PDB entry 6RD5 | electron microscopy, 2.69 A resolution | chains 5 and M of the 8 polymer chains in the assembly

== Chain 5 ==
Protein: Mitochondrial F1F0 ATP synthase associated 14 kDa protein
Source organism: Polytomella sp. Pringsheim 198.80
UniProt: A0A024FSR7 (A0A024FSR7_9CHLO); residue numbers follow UniProt; this construct covers 1-123
Chain sequence (123 residues; each row starts with the number of its first residue):
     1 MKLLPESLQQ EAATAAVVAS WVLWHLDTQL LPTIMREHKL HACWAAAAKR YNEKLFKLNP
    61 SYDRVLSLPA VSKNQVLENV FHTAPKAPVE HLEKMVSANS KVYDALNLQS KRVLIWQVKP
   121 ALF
Residues lining bound ligands:
  - phosphatidylethanolamine (PEV; (1S)-2-{[(2-aminoethoxy)(hydroxy)phosphoryl]oxy}-1-[(palmitoyloxy)methyl]ethyl stearate), molecule 1: Ser7, Gln9, Gln10, Ala13, Ala16, Val17, Ser20, Trp21
  - phosphatidylethanolamine (PEV), molecule 2: Thr14, Val18, Trp21, Val22, His25, Gln29, Leu30, Thr33
  - phosphatidylethanolamine (PEV), molecule 3: Ser20, Trp21, Trp24

== Chain M ==
Protein: Mitochondrial ATP synthase subunit 6
Source organism: Polytomella sp. Pringsheim 198.80
UniProt: H8PGG3 (H8PGG3_9CHLO); residue numbers follow UniProt; this construct covers 1-327
Chain sequence (327 residues; row label = number of the first residue in the row):
     1 MSVLSSVSMG SRIGSSLLGR SSAYLAQCGF STRSNLNGSI DTSSSVFQAL SSDNENKPAA
    61 SPLNVKLPGM SCSSILLPKT SRIAVPFGNQ TMAMSSVRDV KTGSLPTNFL TGVYRFWRSQ
   121 NPAEKPHDPV NDRLLPAVVD ASDKRASIGT WATTFFCTII SCNLLGLMPF NEAPTSGLGF
   181 ATGLGVSVWA TATILGLSKT GFKFPGHFIP GGTPWPMAFI FVPLETISYT FRAVSLGVRL
   241 WVNMLAGHTL LHILTGMALA LPFSLGFFSM VPATFGVCCL LSALVGLEYL VAVLQSGVFS
   301 ILSTVYVGEF NHDKFIGPAA KIVKKIH
Disordered / not traced: 1-94, 206-218, 325-327
Metal / ion sites: Zn2+: His248, His252
Residues lining bound ligands:
  - phosphatidylethanolamine (PEV; (1S)-2-{[(2-aminoethoxy)(hydroxy)phosphoryl]oxy}-1-[(palmitoyloxy)methyl]ethyl stearate), molecule 1: Arg98, Val100, Ser104, Pro106, Thr107, Ser161, Cys162, Leu165, Pro174, Phe180
  - phosphatidylethanolamine (PEV), molecule 2: Lys101, Ser104, Leu105, Tyr289, Val293
  - phosphatidylethanolamine (PEV), molecule 3: Leu105, Pro106, Phe109, Leu110, Ser161, Leu165
  - phosphatidylethanolamine (PEV), molecule 4: Leu165, Pro169, Asn171, Glu172, Pro174
  - phosphatidylethanolamine (PEV), molecule 5: Leu178, Thr182, Val186, Val234, Val238, Trp241
  - phosphatidylethanolamine (PEV), molecule 6: Cys279, Ser282, Ala283, Leu284, Gly286, Leu287
From the paper describing this entry:
  - Zn2+ coordination: His248, His252
  - contacts within the chain: Arg239-Gln295
  - catalytic residues: His248, Glu288 (proposed by the authors, not directly observed)

== Chain 5 / chain M interface ==
Pairs across the interface (34; chain 5 residue first):
  Met1(5) with Thr249(M)
  Leu3(5) with Leu178(M); Trp241(M), hydrophobic; Leu245(M), hydrophobic
  Leu4(5) with Leu178(M), hydrophobic
  Leu8(5) with Gly179(M)
  Glu11(5) with Gly177(M); Leu178(M); Gly179(M), hydrogen bond (side chain-backbone); Phe180(M), hydrogen bond (side chain-backbone)
  Ala12(5) with Gly179(M)
  Thr14(5) with Phe180(M)
  Ala15(5) with Phe180(M); Leu184(M), hydrophobic
  Val18(5) with Thr158(M)
  Ala19(5) with Thr154(M)
  Val22(5) with Thr154(M)
  Leu23(5) with Thr150(M); Trp151(M); Thr154(M)
  Leu26(5) with Thr150(M); Thr153(M); Thr154(M)
  Asp27(5) with Thr150(M)
  Thr33(5) with Val100(M)
  Ile34(5) with Thr107(M); Leu110(M), hydrophobic; Thr111(M)
  Met35(5) with Tyr114(M), hydrophobic
  Glu37(5) with Thr102(M); Gly103(M), hydrogen bond (side chain-backbone); Thr107(M); Asn108(M), hydrogen bond
  His38(5) with Arg115(M)
Also at the interface, not in a pair above, chain 5 (23 interface residues in all): Lys2, Pro5, Leu30, Leu31
Also at the interface, not in a pair above, chain M (25 interface residues in all): Lys101, Ser104, Cys157

== Summary ==
The interface between chain 5 and chain M involves 23 residues on one side and 25 on the other; the contacts
include 4 hydrogen bonds. Polar pairs include Glu11(5)-Gly179(M), Glu11(5)-Phe180(M) and Glu37(5)-Gly103(M). 2
phosphatidylethanolamine molecules are bound between chain 5 and chain M. From the paper: catalytic residues
His248(M) and Glu288(M); Zn2+ coordination by His248(M) and His252(M).
Chain 5 is Mitochondrial F1F0 ATP synthase associated 14 kDa protein and chain M is Mitochondrial ATP synthase
subunit 6, both from Polytomella sp. Pringsheim 198.80; the structure, CryoEM structure of Polytomella F-ATP
synthase, focussed refinement of Fo and peripheral stalk, C2 symmetry, was determined by electron microscopy
(same publication as 6RD4, 6RD6, 6RD7, 6RD8, 6RD9, 6RDA and 46 further entries).
